PDB entry 2GRF | X-ray diffraction, 2.10 A resolution | chains A and B

[Chain A (and B)]
Molecule: Globin-1
Source organism: Scapharca inaequivalvis
Notes: chain B of this document is another copy of the same molecule, construct and numbering; everything in this record applies to it too
UniProtKB: P02213 (GLB1_SCAIN); residue numbers follow UniProt; this construct covers 1-146
Sequence (146 residues; numbered 1 to 146; the number before each row is that of its first residue):
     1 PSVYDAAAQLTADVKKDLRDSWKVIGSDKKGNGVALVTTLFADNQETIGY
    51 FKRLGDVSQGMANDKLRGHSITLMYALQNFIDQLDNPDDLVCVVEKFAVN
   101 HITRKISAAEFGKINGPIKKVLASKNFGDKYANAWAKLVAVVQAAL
Disordered / not traced: 1
Differences from the reference sequence: engineered mutation V37 (Met in P02213)
Bound ions: heme Fe near H101 (its only coordinating residue here)
Residues lining bound ligands: heme (HEM): L40, T47, Y50, F51, R53, L54, H69, T72, L73, A76, L77, F97, N100, H101, R104, I106, E110, F111, I114
Curated features (UniProtKB/Swiss-Prot):
  - binding site (heme b): H101
Reported in the primary citation:
  - conformationally variable residues (side-chain flip): F97
  - mutagenesis - M37V: decreased binding to oxygen

[How chain A and chain B interact]
Residue-residue contacts (36; chain A residue first):
  K30(A) with D89(B), salt bridge
  R53(A) with V99(B)
  D64(A) with C92(B)
  R67(A) with D88(B); D89(B), salt bridge; C92(B)
  G68(A) with C92(B); K96(B)
  H69(A) with K96(B), hydrogen bond
  I71(A) with N79(B); Q83(B)
  T72(A) with N79(B); K96(B)
  Y75(A) with Y75(B); N79(B); D82(B), hydrogen bond; Q83(B), hydrogen bond
  Q78(A) with Y75(B)
  N79(A) with T72(B); Y75(B)
  D82(A) with Y75(B), hydrogen bond
  Q83(A) with I71(B); Y75(B), hydrogen bond
  D88(A) with R67(B)
  D89(A) with K30(B), salt bridge; R67(B), salt bridge
  C92(A) with D64(B); R67(B); G68(B)
  K96(A) with R53(B); G68(B); H69(B), hydrogen bond; T72(B)
  V99(A) with R53(B)
  N100(A) with N100(B)
  R104(A) with N100(B)
Interface residues without a listed pair, chain A (22 interface residues in all): N86, V93
Interface residues without a listed pair, chain B (22 interface residues in all): Q78, N86, V93, R104

[Overview]
The chain A/chain B interface involves 22 residues from each chain, with 6 hydrogen bonds and 4 salt bridges.
Among the polar pairs are K30(A)-D89(B), R67(A)-D89(B) and H69(A)-K96(B). Ligands of chain A: heme. The paper
reports that M37V of chain A reduces binding to oxygen; conformational variability at F97(A).
Chain A and chain B are both Globin-1 (Scapharca inaequivalvis); the structure, Crystal structure of Scapharca
inaequivalvis HBI, M37V mutant in the absence of ligand, was determined by X-ray diffraction (same publication
as 2GRH and 2GRZ).
